Entry 4CW7 (X-ray diffraction, 2.46 A resolution); this record covers chains G and H.

== Chain G ==
Molecule: Putative adenylate kinase
Source organism: Pyrococcus abyssi GE5
Notes: EC 2.7.4.3
Reference sequence: Q9UZK4 (KAD6_PYRAB); residue numbers follow UniProt; this construct covers 1-180
Sequence (191 residues; each row starts with the number of its first residue; numbers below 1 keep their minus sign (Met-10 is residue -10)):
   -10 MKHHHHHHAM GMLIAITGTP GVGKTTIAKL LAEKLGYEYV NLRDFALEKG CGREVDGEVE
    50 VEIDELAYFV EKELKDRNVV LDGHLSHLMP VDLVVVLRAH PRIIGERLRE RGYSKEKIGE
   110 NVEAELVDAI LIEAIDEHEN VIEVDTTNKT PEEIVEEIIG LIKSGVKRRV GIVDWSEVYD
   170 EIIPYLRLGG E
Unresolved in the structure: -10 to -1, 180
Construct notes: expression tag (-10 to 0)
UniProt features mapped onto this chain:
  - region: Asn30 to Val50 (NMP), Glu99 to Glu109 (LID)
  - binding site (ATP): Gly10, Gly12, Lys13, Thr14, Thr15, Arg100, Lys138
Bound ions: Mg2+ site 1: Thr14 (together with ADP); Mg2+ site 2 near Glu166 (its only coordinating residue here)
Small-molecule neighbours: ADP (adenosine-5'-diphosphate): Thr8, Pro9, Gly10, Val11, Gly12, Lys13, Thr14, Thr15, Arg96, Arg100, Lys138, Thr139, Pro140, Ile143
What the authors report for this chain:
  - binding site for the ligand ATP: Arg100

== Chain H ==
Molecule: 30S ribosomal protein S11
Source organism: Pyrococcus abyssi GE5
Reference sequence: P62010 (RS11_PYRAB); numbering as in UniProt (aligned over 1-137)
Sequence (137 residues; row label = number of the first residue in the row):
     1 MSEEQVNIKK KEKWGIAHIY SSYNNTIIHI TDITGAETIS RWSGGMVVKA DRDEPSPYAA
    61 MLAARRAAEE ALEKGIVGVH IRVRAPGGSK SKTPGPGAQA AIRALARAGL KIGRVEDVTP
   121 IPHDGTRPKG GRRGRRV
Unresolved in the structure: 1-7, 130-137

== Chain G / chain H interface ==
Pairs across the interface (79; chain G residue first):
  Pro9(G) - Pro122(H)
  Pro9(G) - His123(H)
  Pro9(G) - Asp124(H)
  Arg32(G) - Gly125(H)
  Arg32(G) - Thr126(H)
  Glu47(G) - Arg127(H)
  Val48(G) - Gly125(H)
  Val48(G) - Thr126(H)
  Val48(G) - Arg127(H)  hydrogen bond (backbone-backbone)
  Glu49(G) - Arg127(H)  salt bridge
  Glu49(G) - Lys129(H)  salt bridge
  Val50(G) - Thr126(H)
  Val50(G) - Arg127(H)  hydrogen bond (backbone-backbone)
  Val50(G) - Pro128(H)
  Val50(G) - Lys129(H)
  Ile52(G) - Pro128(H)  hydrophobic
  His73(G) - Asp124(H)  hydrogen bond (side chain-backbone)
  His73(G) - Gly125(H)
  His73(G) - Thr126(H)  hydrogen bond (side chain-backbone)
  Leu74(G) - Thr126(H)
  Leu77(G) - Ser89(H)
  Tyr102(G) - Asp124(H)  hydrogen bond
  Lys106(G) - His123(H)
  Lys106(G) - Asp124(H)  salt bridge
  Glu109(G) - Pro120(H)
  Glu109(G) - Ile121(H)  hydrogen bond (side chain-backbone)
  Glu109(G) - His123(H)  salt bridge
  Asn110(G) - Pro122(H)
  Asn110(G) - His123(H)  hydrogen bond (side chain-backbone)
  Glu112(G) - Arg84(H)  salt bridge
  Glu112(G) - Pro120(H)
  Ala113(G) - Pro120(H)
  Ala113(G) - Pro122(H)  hydrophobic
  Leu115(G) - Tyr20(H)  hydrophobic
  Val116(G) - Ser22(H)
  Val116(G) - Pro86(H)
  Val116(G) - Pro120(H)  hydrophobic
  Asp117(G) - Ser22(H)
  Asp117(G) - Tyr23(H)  hydrogen bond (side chain-backbone)
  Asp117(G) - Asn24(H)
  Ile119(G) - Pro122(H)  hydrophobic
  Ile121(G) - Pro86(H)  hydrophobic
  Ile121(G) - Gly87(H)
  Ile121(G) - Gly88(H)
  Ile124(G) - Tyr23(H)  hydrophobic
  Asp125(G) - Gly88(H)
  Asp125(G) - Ser89(H)  hydrogen bond (side chain-backbone)
  Asp125(G) - Lys90(H)  hydrogen bond (side chain-backbone)
  Asp125(G) - Ser91(H)  hydrogen bond (side chain-backbone)
  Glu126(G) - Ser89(H)  hydrogen bond
  Glu126(G) - Lys90(H)
  Val159(G) - Tyr23(H)
  Gly160(G) - Tyr23(H)
  Gly160(G) - Asn24(H)
  Val162(G) - Asn24(H)  hydrogen bond (backbone-side chain)
  Asp163(G) - Asn24(H)
  Asp163(G) - Asn25(H)  hydrogen bond
  Asp163(G) - Glu54(H)
  Ser165(G) - Asn25(H)  hydrogen bond
  Ser165(G) - Ile27(H)
  Tyr168(G) - Tyr20(H)  hydrogen bond
  Tyr168(G) - Ile27(H)  hydrophobic
  Tyr168(G) - His29(H)  hydrogen bond
  Asp169(G) - Arg41(H)  salt bridge
  Leu175(G) - Tyr20(H)
  Arg176(G) - His18(H)
  Arg176(G) - Arg82(H)
  Arg176(G) - Arg84(H)  hydrogen bond (backbone-side chain)
  Arg176(G) - Val118(H)  hydrogen bond (side chain-backbone)
  Leu177(G) - His18(H)
  Leu177(G) - Tyr20(H)
  Leu177(G) - His29(H)
  Leu177(G) - Gly35(H)
  Leu177(G) - Arg82(H)
  Gly178(G) - Thr34(H)
  Gly178(G) - Arg82(H)  hydrogen bond (backbone-side chain)
  Gly179(G) - Ile33(H)
  Gly179(G) - Thr34(H)  hydrogen bond (backbone-backbone)
  Gly179(G) - Arg82(H)
Interface residues without a listed pair, chain G (41 interface residues in all): Leu31, Ala118, Leu120, Glu122, Ile172
Interface residues without a listed pair, chain H (37 interface residues in all): Ile16, Ser21, Thr31, Thr38, Thr119

== Overview ==
The interface between chain G and chain H involves 41 residues on one side and 37 on the other; the contacts
include 21 hydrogen bonds and 6 salt bridges. Among the polar pairs are Glu49(G)-Arg127(H), Glu49(G)-Lys129(H)
and Lys106(G)-Asp124(H). Chain G binds ADP. The paper reports a binding site for the ligand ATP at Arg100(G).
Chain G is Putative adenylate kinase and chain H is 30S ribosomal protein S11, both from Pyrococcus abyssi
GE5; the structure, Structure of the Fap7-Rps14 complex in complex with ATP, was determined by X-ray
diffraction together with 4CVN from the same study.
